3OUB - chains B and P of the 3 polymer chains in the assembly; structure by X-ray diffraction, 1.60 A resolution.

[Chain B]
Name: MDR HIV-1 protease
From: Human immunodeficiency virus 1
UniProtKB: Q000H7 (Q000H7_9HIV1); numbering as in UniProt (aligned over 1-99)
Sequence (99 residues; each row starts with the number of its first residue):
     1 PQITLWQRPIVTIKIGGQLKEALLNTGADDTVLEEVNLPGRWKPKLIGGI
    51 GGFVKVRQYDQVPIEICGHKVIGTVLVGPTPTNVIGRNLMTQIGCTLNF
Sequence notes: conflict Asn-25 (Asp in Q000H7), Glu-35 (Asp in Q000H7), Val-36 (Ile in Q000H7), Leu-46 (Met in Q000H7)

[Chain P]
Name: NC/p1 substrate peptide
UniProtKB: Q9DZ78 (Q9DZ78_9HIV1); residues 3-9 here correspond to UniProt positions 24-30 (UniProt number = residue number + 21)
Sequence (7 residues; numbered 3 to 9; the number before each row is that of its first residue):
     3 QVNFLGK

[Interface between chain B and chain P]
Contacting residue pairs (20):
  Arg-8(B) with Gln-3(P)
  Leu-23(B) with Asn-5(P)
  Asn-25(B) with Asn-5(P), hydrogen bond; Phe-6(P)
  Gly-27(B) with Phe-6(P); Leu-7(P)
  Ala-28(B) with Phe-6(P); Leu-7(P), hydrophobic
  Asp-29(B) with Leu-7(P), hydrogen bond (backbone-backbone); Gly-8(P)
  Asp-30(B) with Leu-7(P); Lys-9(P)
  Val-32(B) with Leu-7(P), hydrophobic
  Lys-45(B) with Lys-9(P)
  Leu-46(B) with Lys-9(P), hydrogen bond (backbone-side chain)
  Ile-47(B) with Lys-9(P)
  Gly-48(B) with Lys-9(P), hydrogen bond (backbone-backbone)
  Thr-82(B) with Gln-3(P); Asn-5(P)
  Val-84(B) with Asn-5(P)
Interface residues without a listed pair, chain B (15 interface residues in all): Pro-81

[Overview]
15 residues of chain B face 6 of chain P across their interface; the contacts include 4 hydrogen bonds. Polar
pairs include Asn-25(B)/Asn-5(P), Leu-46(B)/Lys-9(P) and Asp-29(B)/Leu-7(P).
Here chain B is MDR HIV-1 protease (Human immunodeficiency virus 1) and chain P is NC/p1 substrate peptide.
Entry 3OUB (MDR769 HIV-1 protease complexed with NC/p1 hepta-peptide) was determined by X-ray diffraction,
deposited together with 3OTS, 3OTY, 3OU1, 3OU3, 3OU4, 3OUA, 3OUC and 3OUD.
